1DG5 - chain A; structure by X-ray diffraction, 2.00 A resolution.

Chain A:
Name: Dihydrofolate reductase
Source organism: Mycobacterium tuberculosis
Notes: EC 1.5.1.3
UniProtKB: P0A546 (DYR_MYCTU); residues 1-159 here = UniProt positions 1-159
Amino-acid sequence (159 residues; row label = number of the first residue in the row):
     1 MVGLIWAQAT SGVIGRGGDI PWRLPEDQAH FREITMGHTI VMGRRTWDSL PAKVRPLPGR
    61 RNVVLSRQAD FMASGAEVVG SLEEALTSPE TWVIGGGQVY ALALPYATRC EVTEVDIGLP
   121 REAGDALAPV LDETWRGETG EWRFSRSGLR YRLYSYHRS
Ligand contacts:
  - NADPH (NDP; NADPH dihydro-nicotinamide-adenine-dinucleotide phosphate): Trp6, Ala7, Ile14, Gly15, Arg16, Gly18, Asp19, Ile20, Trp22, Gly43, Arg44, Arg45, Thr46, Ser49, Leu65, Ser66, Arg67, Gln68, Gly80, Ile94, Gly95, Gly96, Gly97, Gln98, Val99, Tyr100, Leu102, Ala126
  - trimethoprim (TOP): Ile5, Trp6, Ala7, Ile20, Asp27, Phe31, Ser49, Leu50, Pro51, Ile94, Tyr100, Thr113

In short:
Bound to chain A: NADPH and trimethoprim.
Chain A is Dihydrofolate reductase (Mycobacterium tuberculosis); the structure, Dihydrofolate reductase of
mycobacterium tuberculosis complexed with NADPH and trimethoprim, was determined by X-ray diffraction,
deposited together with 1DF7, 1DG7 and 1DG8.
